7XNM - chains A and D of the 4 polymer chains in the assembly; structure by X-ray diffraction, 3.58 A resolution.

[Chain A]
Molecule: Dipeptidyl peptidase 4 soluble form
From: Sus scrofa
Notes: EC 3.4.14.5
UniProt: P22411 (DPP4_PIG); residues 39-766 here = UniProt positions 39-766
Chain sequence (728 residues; each row starts with the number of its first residue):
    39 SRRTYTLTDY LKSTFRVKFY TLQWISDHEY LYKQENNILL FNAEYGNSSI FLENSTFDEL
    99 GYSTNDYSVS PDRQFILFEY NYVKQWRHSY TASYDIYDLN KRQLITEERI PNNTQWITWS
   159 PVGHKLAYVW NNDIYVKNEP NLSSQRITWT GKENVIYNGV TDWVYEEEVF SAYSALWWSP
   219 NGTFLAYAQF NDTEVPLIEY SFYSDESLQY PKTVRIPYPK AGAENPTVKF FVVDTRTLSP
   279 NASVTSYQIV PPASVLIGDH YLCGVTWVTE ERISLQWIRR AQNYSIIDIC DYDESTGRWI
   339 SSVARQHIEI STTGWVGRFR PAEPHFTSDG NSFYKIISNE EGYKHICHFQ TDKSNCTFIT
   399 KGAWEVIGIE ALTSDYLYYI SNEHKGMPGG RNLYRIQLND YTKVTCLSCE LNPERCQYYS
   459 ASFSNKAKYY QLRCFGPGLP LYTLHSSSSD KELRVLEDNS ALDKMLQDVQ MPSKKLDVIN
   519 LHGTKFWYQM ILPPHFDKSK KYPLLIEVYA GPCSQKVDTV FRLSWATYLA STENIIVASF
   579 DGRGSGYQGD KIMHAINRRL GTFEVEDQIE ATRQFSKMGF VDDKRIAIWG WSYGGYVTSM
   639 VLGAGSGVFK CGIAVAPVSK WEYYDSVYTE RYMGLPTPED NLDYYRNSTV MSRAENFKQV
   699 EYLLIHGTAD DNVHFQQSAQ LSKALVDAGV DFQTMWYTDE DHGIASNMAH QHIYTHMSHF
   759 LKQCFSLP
Unresolved in the structure: 766
Cystine bridges: Cys385-Cys394, Cys444-Cys447, Cys454-Cys472, Cys649-Cys762
Glycans and other covalent adducts: N-acetylglucosamine (NAG) linked to Asn92, Asn229, Asn279, Asn321; glycan linked to Asn685
Swiss-Prot annotation at these positions:
  - active site (Charge relay system): Ser630, Asp708, His740
  - glycosylation (N-linked (GlcNAc...) asparagine): Asn85, Asn92, Asn150, Asn179, Asn219, Asn229, Asn279, Asn321, Asn685

[Chain D]
Molecule: Ile-leu-ala-pro-pro-glu-arg
Chain sequence (7 residues; row label = number of the first residue in the row):
     1 ILAPPER

[How chain A and chain D interact]
Contacting residue pairs - 19 pairs, chain A then chain D:
  Tyr48(A) with Glu6(D), hydrogen bond (side chain-backbone); Arg7(D)
  Arg125(A) with Ile1(D); Leu2(D)
  Glu205(A) with Ile1(D)
  Glu206(A) with Ile1(D)
  Tyr547(A) with Leu2(D), hydrogen bond (side chain-backbone)
  Arg560(A) with Arg7(D)
  Leu561(A) with Arg7(D)
  Ser562(A) with Arg7(D)
  Trp563(A) with Arg7(D)
  Trp627(A) with Arg7(D)
  Ser630(A) with Ile1(D), hydrogen bond (side chain-backbone); Leu2(D)
  Tyr662(A) with Ile1(D)
  Asn710(A) with Ile1(D)
  His740(A) with Ile1(D), hydrogen bond (side chain-backbone)
  Gly741(A) with Pro4(D)
  Tyr752(A) with Arg7(D)
Other interface residues (no listed pair), chain A (20 interface residues in all): Glu545, Trp629, Tyr631, Tyr666
Other interface residues (no listed pair), chain D (6 interface residues in all): Ala3

[In short]
20 residues of chain A face 6 of chain D across their interface; the contacts include 4 hydrogen bonds. Among
the polar pairs are Tyr48(A)-Glu6(D), Tyr547(A)-Leu2(D) and Ser630(A)-Ile1(D). N-acetylglucosamine is
covalently linked to Asn92(A), Asn229(A), Asn279(A) and Asn321(A).
Chain A is Dipeptidyl peptidase 4 soluble form (Sus scrofa) and chain D is Ile-leu-ala-pro-pro-glu-arg; the
structure, Structure of porcine dipeptidyl peptidase 4 inhibitory peptide complex, was determined by X-ray
diffraction.
